PDB entry 1V7Z | X-ray diffraction, 1.60 A resolution | chains B and C of the 6 polymer chains in the assembly

Chain B (and C):
Protein: creatinine amidohydrolase
From: Pseudomonas sp
Notes: EC 3.5.2.10; chain C of this document is another copy of the same molecule, construct and numbering; everything in this record applies to it too
Reference sequence: Q52548 (Q52548_PSESP); residue numbers follow UniProt; this construct covers 1-260
Sequence (260 residues; row label = number of the first residue in the row):
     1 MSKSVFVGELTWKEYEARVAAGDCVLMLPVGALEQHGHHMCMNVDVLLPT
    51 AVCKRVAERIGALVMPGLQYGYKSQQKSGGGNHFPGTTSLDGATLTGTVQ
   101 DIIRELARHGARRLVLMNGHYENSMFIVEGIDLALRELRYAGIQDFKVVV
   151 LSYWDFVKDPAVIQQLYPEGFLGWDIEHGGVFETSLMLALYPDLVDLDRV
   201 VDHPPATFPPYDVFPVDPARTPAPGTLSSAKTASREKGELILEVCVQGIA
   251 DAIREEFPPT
Unresolved in the structure: 1-2, 260
Bound ions: Mn2+: Glu34, Asp45, His120 (together with creatine); Zn2+: His36, Asp45, Glu183 (together with creatine)
Residues lining bound ligands: creatine (CRN; N-[(E)-amino(imino)methyl]-N-methylglycine): Glu34, His36, Asp45, Ser78, Gly79, Gly119, His120, Tyr121, Glu122, Trp154, Trp174, Asp175, Glu177, His178, Glu183

Interface between chain B and chain C:
Residue-residue contacts - 106 pairs, chain B then chain C:
  Val7(B) with Met42(C)
  Gly8(B) with Leu33(C); Cys41(C); Met42(C), hydrogen bond (backbone-backbone); Asn43(C), hydrogen bond (backbone-backbone)
  Glu9(B) with Cys41(C); Leu194(C)
  Leu10(B) with Cys41(C); Met42(C), hydrogen bond (backbone-backbone)
  Thr11(B) with Gly37(C); His38(C); Met40(C); Met42(C)
  Trp12(B) with Gln35(C); Gly37(C); Met42(C), hydrophobic; Phe84(C), hydrophobic; Pro85(C); Ala223(C); Pro224(C), hydrogen bond (side chain-backbone)
  Lys13(B) with His38(C)
  Tyr15(B) with Met42(C), hydrophobic; Gly86(C)
  Glu16(B) with Pro85(C)
  Leu28(B) with Tyr70(C)
  Leu33(B) with Gly8(C); Met65(C), hydrophobic; Pro66(C)
  Gln35(B) with Trp12(C)
  Gly37(B) with Thr11(C); Trp12(C)
  His38(B) with Thr11(C); Lys13(C)
  Met40(B) with Thr11(C)
  Cys41(B) with Gly8(C); Glu9(C); Leu10(C)
  Met42(B) with Val7(C); Gly8(C), hydrogen bond (backbone-backbone); Leu10(C), hydrogen bond (backbone-backbone); Thr11(C); Trp12(C), hydrophobic; Tyr15(C), hydrophobic
  Asn43(B) with Gly8(C), hydrogen bond (backbone-backbone)
  Met65(B) with Leu33(C), hydrophobic; Tyr70(C); Thr88(C)
  Pro66(B) with Leu33(C); Gln69(C); Tyr70(C), hydrogen bond (backbone-side chain)
  Gly67(B) with Gln69(C)
  Leu68(B) with Tyr70(C), hydrophobic
  Gln69(B) with Pro66(C); Gly67(C); Gln69(C)
  Tyr70(B) with Leu28(C); Met65(C); Pro66(C), hydrogen bond (side chain-backbone); Leu68(C), hydrophobic; Ile102(C), hydrophobic
  Asn82(B) with Glu105(C); Arg108(C), hydrogen bond (backbone-side chain)
  His83(B) with Arg108(C), hydrogen bond (backbone-side chain)
  Phe84(B) with Trp12(C), hydrophobic; Arg108(C), hydrogen bond (backbone-side chain)
  Pro85(B) with Trp12(C); Glu16(C); His109(C)
  Gly86(B) with Tyr15(C); His109(C), hydrogen bond (backbone-side chain)
  Thr87(B) with Glu105(C); Arg108(C), hydrogen bond (backbone-side chain); His109(C), hydrogen bond (backbone-side chain)
  Thr88(B) with Met65(C); Glu105(C); His109(C)
  Ser89(B) with Glu105(C), hydrogen bond (backbone-side chain)
  Leu90(B) with Asp101(C)
  Asp91(B) with Asp101(C), hydrogen bond (backbone-side chain); Arg104(C), salt bridge
  Thr94(B) with Gly97(C); Thr98(C); Asp101(C), hydrogen bond
  Gly97(B) with Thr94(C)
  Thr98(B) with Thr94(C)
  Asp101(B) with Ser89(C); Leu90(C); Asp91(C), hydrogen bond (side chain-backbone); Thr94(C), hydrogen bond
  Ile102(B) with Tyr70(C), hydrophobic
  Arg104(B) with Asp91(C), salt bridge
  Glu105(B) with Asn82(C); Thr87(C); Thr88(C); Ser89(C), hydrogen bond (side chain-backbone)
  Arg108(B) with Asn82(C), hydrogen bond (side chain-backbone); His83(C), hydrogen bond (side chain-backbone); Phe84(C), hydrogen bond (side chain-backbone); Thr87(C), hydrogen bond (side chain-backbone)
  His109(B) with Pro85(C); Gly86(C), hydrogen bond (side chain-backbone); Thr87(C), hydrogen bond (side chain-backbone); Thr88(C)
  Leu194(B) with Glu9(C)
  Ala223(B) with Trp12(C)
  Pro224(B) with Trp12(C), hydrogen bond (backbone-side chain)
Interface residues without a listed pair, chain B (48 interface residues in all): His36, Leu106
Interface residues without a listed pair, chain C (48 interface residues in all): His36, His39

Summary:
The chain B/chain C interface involves 48 residues from each chain, with 28 hydrogen bonds and 2 salt bridges.
Among the polar pairs are Asp91(B)-Arg104(C), Trp12(B)-Pro224(C) and Pro66(B)-Tyr70(C). Chain B binds
creatine. Glu34(B), Asp45(B) and His120(B) form the Mn2+ site.
Chain B and chain C are both creatinine amidohydrolase (Pseudomonas sp); the structure, creatininase-product
complex, was determined by X-ray diffraction (same publication as 1J2T and 1J2U).
